Entry 6N1H (electron microscopy, 3.17 A resolution); this record covers chains A and D of the 16 polymer chains in the assembly.

Chain A (and D):
Molecule: Apoptosis-associated speck-like protein containing a CARD
Organism: Homo sapiens
Notes: fragment: card; chain D of this document is another copy of the same molecule, construct and numbering; everything in this record applies to it too
UniProt: Q9ULZ3 (ASC_HUMAN); residues 112-194 here = UniProt positions 112-194
Chain sequence (83 residues; numbered 112 to 194; the number before each row is that of its first residue):
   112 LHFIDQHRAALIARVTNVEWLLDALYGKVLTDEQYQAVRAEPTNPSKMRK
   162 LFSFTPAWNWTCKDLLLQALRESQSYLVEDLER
UniProt features mapped onto this chain:
  - cross-link: Lys-174 (Glycyl lysine isopeptide (Lys-Gly) (interchain with G-Cter in ubiquitin))
  - mutagenesis: Lys-174 (K174R: Loss of inflammasome activation activity)
What the authors report for this chain:
  - self-association interface (contacts with another copy of this molecule): Arg-160

Interface between chain A and chain D:
Pairs across the interface - 11 pairs, chain A then chain D:
  Glu-130(A) with Arg-160(D), hydrogen bond (backbone-side chain)
  Trp-131(A) with Arg-160(D)
  Asp-134(A) with Arg-119(D), salt bridge; Ala-120(D); Ile-123(D); Arg-160(D), salt bridge
  Tyr-137(A) with Arg-119(D)
  Asp-143(A) with Pro-167(D)
  Tyr-146(A) with Arg-119(D), hydrogen bond; Arg-160(D)
  Arg-150(A) with Arg-160(D)
Interface residues without a listed pair, chain A (8 interface residues in all): Gln-147
Interface residues without a listed pair, chain D (7 interface residues in all): Ser-157, Ser-164

In short:
The interface between chain A and chain D involves 8 residues on one side and 7 on the other; the contacts
include 2 hydrogen bonds and 2 salt bridges. Polar contacts include Asp-134(A)/Arg-119(D),
Asp-134(A)/Arg-160(D) and Glu-130(A)/Arg-160(D). From UniProt: one mutagenesis site on chain A. The paper
reports a self-association interface involving Arg-160(A).
Both chains are Apoptosis-associated speck-like protein containing a CARD (Homo sapiens). Entry 6N1H (Cryo-EM
structure of ASC-CARD filament) was determined by electron microscopy, deposited together with 6N1I.
